Entry 8J9W (electron microscopy, 2.76 A resolution); this record covers chains A and C of the 6 polymer chains in the assembly.

# Chain A
Name: DNA topoisomerase 2
Organism: African swine fever virus
Reference sequence: A0A0A1E3Q0 (A0A0A1E3Q0_ASF); numbering as in UniProt (aligned over 1-1192)
Amino-acid sequence (1197 residues; row label = number of the first residue in the row):
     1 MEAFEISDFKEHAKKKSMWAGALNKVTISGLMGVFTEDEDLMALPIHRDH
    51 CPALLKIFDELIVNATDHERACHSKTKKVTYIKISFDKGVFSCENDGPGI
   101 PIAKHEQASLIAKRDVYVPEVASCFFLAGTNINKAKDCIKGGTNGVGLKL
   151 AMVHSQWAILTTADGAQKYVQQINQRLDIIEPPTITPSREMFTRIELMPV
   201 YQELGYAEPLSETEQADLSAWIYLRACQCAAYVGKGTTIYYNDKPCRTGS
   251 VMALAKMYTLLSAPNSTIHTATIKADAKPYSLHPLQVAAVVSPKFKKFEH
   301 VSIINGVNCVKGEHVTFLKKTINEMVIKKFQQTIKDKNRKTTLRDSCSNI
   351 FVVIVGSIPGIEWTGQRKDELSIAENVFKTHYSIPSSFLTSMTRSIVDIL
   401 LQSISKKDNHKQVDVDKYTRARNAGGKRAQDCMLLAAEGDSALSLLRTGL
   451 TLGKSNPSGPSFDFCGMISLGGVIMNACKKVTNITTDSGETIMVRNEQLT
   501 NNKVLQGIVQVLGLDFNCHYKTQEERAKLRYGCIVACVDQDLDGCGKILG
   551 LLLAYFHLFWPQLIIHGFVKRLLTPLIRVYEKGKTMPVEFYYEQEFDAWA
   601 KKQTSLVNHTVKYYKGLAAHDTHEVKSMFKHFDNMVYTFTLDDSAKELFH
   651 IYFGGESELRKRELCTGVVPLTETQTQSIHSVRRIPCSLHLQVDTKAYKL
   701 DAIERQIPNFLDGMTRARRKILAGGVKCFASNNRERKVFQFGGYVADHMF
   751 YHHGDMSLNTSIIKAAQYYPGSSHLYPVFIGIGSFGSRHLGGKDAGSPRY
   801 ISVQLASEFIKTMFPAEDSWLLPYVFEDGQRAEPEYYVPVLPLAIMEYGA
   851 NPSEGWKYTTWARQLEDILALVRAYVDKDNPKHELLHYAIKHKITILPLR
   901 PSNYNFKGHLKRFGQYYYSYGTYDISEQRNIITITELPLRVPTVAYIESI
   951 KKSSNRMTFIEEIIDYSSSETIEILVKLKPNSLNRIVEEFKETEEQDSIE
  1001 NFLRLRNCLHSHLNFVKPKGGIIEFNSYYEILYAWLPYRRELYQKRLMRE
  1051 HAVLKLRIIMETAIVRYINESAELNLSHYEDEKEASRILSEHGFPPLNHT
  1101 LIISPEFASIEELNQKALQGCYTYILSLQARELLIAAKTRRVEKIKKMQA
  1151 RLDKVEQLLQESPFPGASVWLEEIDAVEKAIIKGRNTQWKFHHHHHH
Unresolved in the structure: 1-417, 1193-1197
Differences from the reference sequence: expression tag (1193-1197)
Ion coordination: Mg2+ near Asp541 (its only coordinating residue here)
Residues lining bound ligands: Etoposide (EVP; (5S,5aR,8aR,9R)-9-(4-hydroxy-3,5-dimethoxyphenyl)-8-oxo-5,5a,6,8,8a,9-hexahydrofuro[3',4':6,7]naphtho[2,3-d][1,3]dioxol -5-yl 4,6-O-[(1R)-ethylidene]-beta-D-glucopyranoside): Glu438, Gly439, Asp440, Gly471, Gly472, Met756, Ser757, Thr760
From the paper describing this entry:
  - mutagenesis - C72A: decreased catalytic activity

# Chain C
Molecule: 13-nt DNA strand
Sequence (13 nucleotides; each row starts with the number of its first residue):
     1 AAGAACTCTGTAG
Residues lining bound ligands: Etoposide (EVP; (5S,5aR,8aR,9R)-9-(4-hydroxy-3,5-dimethoxyphenyl)-8-oxo-5,5a,6,8,8a,9-hexahydrofuro[3',4':6,7]naphtho[2,3-d][1,3]dioxol -5-yl 4,6-O-[(1R)-ethylidene]-beta-D-glucopyranoside): DT11, DA12, DG13

# How chain A and chain C interact
Pairs across the interface (30; chain A residue first):
  Glu438(A) - DG13(C)  phosphate contact
  Gly471(A) - DG13(C)  hydrogen bond to the base
  Gly472(A) - DG13(C)  base contact
  Val473(A) - DG13(C)  hydrogen bond to the base
  Asn496(A) - DA5(C)  phosphate contact
  Glu497(A) - DA5(C)  phosphate contact
  Glu497(A) - DC6(C)  phosphate contact
  Asp543(A) - DA12(C)  phosphate contact
  Asp543(A) - DG13(C)  sugar contact
  Arg705(A) - DT11(C)  sugar contact
  Arg705(A) - DA12(C)  phosphate contact
  Gln706(A) - DG10(C)  hydrogen bond to the base
  Gln706(A) - DT11(C)  hydrogen bond to the base
  Thr715(A) - DT11(C)  hydrogen bond to the phosphate
  Arg716(A) - DA12(C)  salt bridge to the phosphate
  Ala717(A) - DT11(C)  sugar contact
  Ala717(A) - DA12(C)  phosphate contact
  Arg718(A) - DG10(C)  phosphate contact
  Arg718(A) - DT11(C)  salt bridge to the phosphate
  Tyr751(A) - DA12(C)  hydrogen bond to the phosphate
  His753(A) - DA12(C)  hydrogen bond to the phosphate
  His753(A) - DG13(C)  salt bridge to the phosphate
  Gly754(A) - DG13(C)  phosphate contact
  Ser761(A) - DT11(C)  hydrogen bond to the phosphate
  Lys764(A) - DG10(C)  salt bridge to the phosphate
  Lys793(A) - DT9(C)  salt bridge to the phosphate
  Ala850(A) - DT9(C)  sugar contact
  Asn851(A) - DG10(C)  hydrogen bond to the sugar
  Pro852(A) - DT9(C)  base contact
  Pro852(A) - DG10(C)  base contact
Other interface residues (no listed pair), chain A (27 interface residues in all): Thr482, His752, Ser757, Ser773, Lys857

# Summary
27 residues of chain A face 7 of chain C across their interface; the contacts include 9 hydrogen bonds and 5
salt bridges. Polar pairs include Gly471(A)-DG13(C), Val473(A)-DG13(C) and Gln706(A)-DG10(C). Etoposide is
bound between chain A and chain C. From the paper: C72A of chain A reduces catalytic activity.
Here chain A is DNA topoisomerase 2 (African swine fever virus) and chain C is a 13-nt DNA strand. Entry 8J9W
(Cryo-EM structure of the African swine fever virus topoisomerase 2 complexed with Cut02bDNA and etoposide
(EDI-2)) was determined by electron microscopy, deposited together with 8J9V and 8J9X.
